4KFC - chains A and B of the 4 polymer chains in the assembly; structure by X-ray diffraction, 2.53 A resolution.

[Chain A (and B)]
Protein: KDP operon transcriptional regulatory protein KdpE
From: Escherichia coli
Notes: chain B of this document is another copy of the same molecule, construct and numbering; everything in this record applies to it too
UniProt: P21866 (KDPE_ECOLI); residues 3-225 here = UniProt positions 3-225
Chain sequence (227 residues; numbered -1 to 225; the number before each row is that of its first residue; numbers below 1 keep their minus sign (Gly-1 is residue -1)):
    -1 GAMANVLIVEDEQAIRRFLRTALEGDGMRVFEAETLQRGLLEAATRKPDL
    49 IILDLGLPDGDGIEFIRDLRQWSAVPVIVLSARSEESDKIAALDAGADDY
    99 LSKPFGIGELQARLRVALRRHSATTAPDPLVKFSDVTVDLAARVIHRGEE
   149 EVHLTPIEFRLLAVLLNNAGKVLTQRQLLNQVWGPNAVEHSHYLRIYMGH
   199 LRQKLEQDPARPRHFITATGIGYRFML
Unresolved in the structure: -1, 121-123 (chain B: -1, 121-122)
Sequence notes: expression tag (-1 to 2); engineered mutation Ala216 (Glu in P21866)
Curated features (UniProtKB/Swiss-Prot):
  - DNA-binding region: Asp126 to Leu225 (OmpR/PhoB-type)
  - modified residue: Asp52 (4-aspartylphosphate)
What the authors report for this chain:
  - mutagenesis - D52E: abolished signaling
  - mutagenesis - D52A: abolished signaling in response to co-expressing histidine kinase KdpD
  - mutagenesis - D52A: unchanged signaling in response to overexpressed
  - post-translational modification sites: Asp52 (citing earlier work)
  - conformationally variable residues (side-chain flip): Ser79, Tyr98, His151
  - contacts within the chain: Asp66-Arg158 (salt bridge), Gln69-Asn165, Gln69-Gln179, Trp70-Arg141 (water-mediated contact)
  - mutagenesis - D66A, W70A, R141A, R158A: decreased signaling in response to K+-limiting conditions
  - mutagenesis - Q69A, E149A, R222A: increased signaling
  - mutagenesis - Q69E, Q69R: unchanged signaling
  - binding site for Promoter DNA: His151
  - mutagenesis - D126A, H151A, K169A: decreased signaling
  - mutagenesis - E149A, R222A: unchanged binding to Promoter DNA

[Chain A / chain B interface]
Contacting residue pairs - 49 pairs, chain A then chain B:
  Glu84(A) with Gly104(B); Ile105(B); Gly106(B), hydrogen bond (side chain-backbone); Glu107(B), hydrogen bond (side chain-backbone)
  Lys87(A) with Glu107(B)
  Ile88(A) with Gly106(B)
  Leu91(A) with Ala110(B), hydrophobic; Arg111(B); Val114(B); Arg117(B), hydrogen bond (backbone-side chain)
  Asp92(A) with Arg113(B), salt bridge
  Gly94(A) with Arg117(B), hydrogen bond (backbone-side chain)
  Ala95(A) with Val114(B); Arg117(B), hydrogen bond (backbone-side chain)
  Asp96(A) with Val114(B); Arg118(B), salt bridge
  Asp97(A) with Arg111(B), salt bridge
  Tyr98(A) with Arg111(B), hydrogen bond (backbone-side chain)
  Gly104(A) with Glu84(B)
  Gly106(A) with Glu84(B); Ile88(B)
  Glu107(A) with Glu84(B), hydrogen bond (backbone-side chain); Lys87(B)
  Ala110(A) with Leu91(B), hydrophobic
  Arg111(A) with Leu91(B); Asp97(B), salt bridge; Tyr98(B), hydrogen bond (side chain-backbone)
  Arg113(A) with Asp92(B), salt bridge
  Val114(A) with Leu91(B), hydrophobic; Ala95(B); Asp96(B)
  Arg117(A) with Leu91(B), hydrogen bond (side chain-backbone); Gly94(B); Ala95(B), hydrogen bond (side chain-backbone)
  Arg118(A) with Asp96(B), salt bridge; Arg118(B)
  His119(A) with Arg118(B)
  Gly168(A) with Ala140(B); Val142(B)
  Lys169(A) with Asp126(B), salt bridge; Ala139(B); Ala140(B)
  Val170(A) with Ala140(B), hydrogen bond (backbone-backbone); Arg141(B)
  Thr217(A) with Pro154(B)
  Ile219(A) with Arg141(B); Pro154(B), hydrophobic
  Arg222(A) with Val142(B); Glu149(B), salt bridge
Interface residues without a listed pair, chain A (29 interface residues in all): Ile105, Gly218, Met224
Interface features reported in the paper:
  - interface residues, chain B: Arg141(B)

[Summary]
The interface between chain A and chain B involves 29 residues on one side and 27 on the other; the contacts
include 11 hydrogen bonds and 8 salt bridges. Polar pairs include Asp92(A)-Arg113(B), Asp96(A)-Arg118(B) and
Asp97(A)-Arg111(B). The paper reports a binding site for Promoter DNA at His151(A); D66A, W70A and R141A of
chain A, among others, reduce signaling in response to K+-limiting conditions; 14 substitutions were tested in
all.
Both chains are KDP operon transcriptional regulatory protein KdpE (Escherichia coli). Entry 4KFC (Crystal
structure of a hyperactive mutant of response regulator KdpE complexed to its promoter DNA) was determined by
X-ray diffraction, deposited together with 4KNY and 4L85.
